PDB entry 4F0I | X-ray diffraction, 2.30 A resolution | chain A

Chain A:
Name: High affinity nerve growth factor receptor
From: Homo sapiens
Notes: EC 2.7.10.1
Reference sequence: P04629 (NTRK1_HUMAN); residues 497-795 here correspond to UniProt positions 498-796 (UniProt number = residue number + 1)
Chain sequence (300 residues; each row starts with the number of its first residue):
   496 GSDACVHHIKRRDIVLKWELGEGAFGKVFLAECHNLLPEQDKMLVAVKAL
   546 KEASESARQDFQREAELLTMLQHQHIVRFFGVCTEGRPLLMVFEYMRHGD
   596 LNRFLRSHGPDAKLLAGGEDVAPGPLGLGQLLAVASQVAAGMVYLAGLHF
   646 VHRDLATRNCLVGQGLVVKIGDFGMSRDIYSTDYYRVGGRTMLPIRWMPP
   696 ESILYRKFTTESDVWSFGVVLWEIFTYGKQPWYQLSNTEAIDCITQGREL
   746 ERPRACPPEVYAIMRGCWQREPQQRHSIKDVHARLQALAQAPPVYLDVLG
Unresolved in the structure: 496-499, 534-535, 547-550, 790-795
Construct notes: expression tag (496)
Swiss-Prot annotation at these positions:
  - motif (DXXLL): D536 to V540, D606 to L610
  - active site: D649 (Proton acceptor)
  - binding site (ATP): L515 to V523, K543
  - site: Y790 (Interaction with PLCG1)
  - modified residue (Phosphotyrosine): Y675, Y679, Y680, Y790

In short:
From UniProt: active-site residue D649 and 10 ATP-binding residues.
Chain A is High affinity nerve growth factor receptor (Homo sapiens); the structure, Crystal structure of apo
TrkA, was determined by X-ray diffraction, deposited together with 4ASZ, 4AT3, 4AT4 and 4AT5.
